Entry 3BG0 (X-ray diffraction, 3.15 A resolution); this record covers chains F and G of the 8 polymer chains in the assembly.

== Chain F (and G) ==
Molecule: Nucleoporin NUP145
Source organism: Saccharomyces cerevisiae
Notes: EC 3.4.21.-; fragment: Nucleoporin NUP145C; chain G of this document is another copy of the same molecule, construct and numbering; everything in this record applies to it too
UniProt: P49687 (NU145_YEAST); residues 125-552 here correspond to UniProt positions 731-1158 (UniProt number = residue number + 606)
Chain sequence (442 residues; row label = number of the first residue in the row):
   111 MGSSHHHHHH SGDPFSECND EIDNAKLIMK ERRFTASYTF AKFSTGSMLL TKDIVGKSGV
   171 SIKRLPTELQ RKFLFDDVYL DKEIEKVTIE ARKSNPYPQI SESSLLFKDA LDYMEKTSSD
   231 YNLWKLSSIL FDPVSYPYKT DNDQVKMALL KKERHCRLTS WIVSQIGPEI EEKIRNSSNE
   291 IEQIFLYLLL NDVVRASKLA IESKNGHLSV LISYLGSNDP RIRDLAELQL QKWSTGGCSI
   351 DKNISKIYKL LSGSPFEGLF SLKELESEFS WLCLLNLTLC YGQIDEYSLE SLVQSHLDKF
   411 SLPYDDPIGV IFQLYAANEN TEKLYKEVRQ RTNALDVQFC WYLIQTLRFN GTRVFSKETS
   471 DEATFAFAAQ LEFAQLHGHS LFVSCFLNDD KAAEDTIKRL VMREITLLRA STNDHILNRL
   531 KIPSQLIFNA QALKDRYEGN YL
Not modelled in the structure: 111-129 (chain G: 111-129, 165-167)
Construct notes: expression tag (111-124)
Curated features (UniProtKB/Swiss-Prot):
  - modified residue: T145 (Phosphothreonine)

== Chain F / chain G interface ==
Residue-residue contacts - 49 pairs, chain F then chain G:
  P247(F) - H317(G)
  Y248(F) - H317(G)
  Y248(F) - Q339(G)
  Y248(F) - W343(G)  hydrophobic
  Y248(F) - I350(G)  hydrophobic
  Y248(F) - I354(G)
  Y248(F) - Y358(G)
  K249(F) - K342(G)
  T250(F) - L335(G)
  T250(F) - Q339(G)  hydrogen bond
  V255(F) - R331(G)
  V255(F) - L335(G)  hydrophobic
  A258(F) - Y324(G)
  A258(F) - R331(G)
  L259(F) - V320(G)  hydrophobic
  L259(F) - Y324(G)  hydrophobic
  L259(F) - L335(G)  hydrophobic
  K262(F) - S323(G)  hydrogen bond
  K262(F) - Y324(G)
  E263(F) - H317(G)
  E263(F) - V320(G)
  R267(F) - I311(G)
  R267(F) - G316(G)
  S270(F) - I311(G)
  N301(F) - V304(G)
  V304(F) - N301(G)
  V304(F) - D302(G)
  V304(F) - V303(G)
  V304(F) - V304(G)  hydrophobic
  I311(F) - R267(G)
  I311(F) - S270(G)
  G316(F) - R267(G)
  H317(F) - P247(G)
  H317(F) - Y248(G)  hydrogen bond
  V320(F) - L259(G)  hydrophobic
  V320(F) - E263(G)
  S323(F) - K262(G)  hydrogen bond
  Y324(F) - A258(G)
  Y324(F) - L259(G)  hydrophobic
  Y324(F) - K262(G)
  L335(F) - Y246(G)
  L335(F) - T250(G)
  L335(F) - V255(G)  hydrophobic
  L335(F) - L259(G)  hydrophobic
  Q339(F) - Y246(G)
  Q339(F) - Y248(G)
  K342(F) - K249(G)
  W343(F) - Y248(G)  hydrophobic
  Y358(F) - Y248(G)
Also at the interface, not in a pair above, chain F (33 interface residues in all): C266, V273, D302, V303, R305, K308, S319, R331, I332
Also at the interface, not in a pair above, chain G (36 interface residues in all): C266, V273, R305, K308, S319, I332

== Summary ==
Chain F and chain G form an interface of 33 and 36 residues respectively; the contacts include 4 hydrogen
bonds. Among the polar pairs are T250(F)-Q339(G), K262(F)-S323(G) and H317(F)-Y248(G).
Both chains are Nucleoporin NUP145 (Saccharomyces cerevisiae). Entry 3BG0 (Architecture of a Coat for the
Nuclear Pore Membrane) was determined by X-ray diffraction together with 3BG1 from the same study.
